8UPL - chains D7 and F8 of the 204 polymer chains in the assembly; structure by electron microscopy, 5.40 A resolution (low resolution: residue-level contacts below are approximate; hydrogen-bond / salt-bridge calls are withheld).

== Chain D7 (and F8) ==
Name: Flagellar motor switch protein FliN
Source organism: Salmonella enterica subsp. enterica serovar Typhimurium
Notes: chain F8 of this document is another copy of the same molecule, construct and numbering; everything in this record applies to it too
UniProt: P26419 (FLIN_SALTY); numbering as in UniProt (aligned over 1-137)
Amino-acid sequence (137 residues; each row starts with the number of its first residue):
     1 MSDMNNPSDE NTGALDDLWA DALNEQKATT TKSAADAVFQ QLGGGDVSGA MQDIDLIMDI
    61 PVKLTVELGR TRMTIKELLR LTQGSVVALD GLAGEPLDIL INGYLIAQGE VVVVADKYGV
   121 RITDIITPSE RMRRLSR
Unresolved in the structure: 1-54 (chain F8: 1-51, 137)

== Chain D7 / chain F8 interface ==
Pairs across the interface - 5 pairs, chain D7 then chain F8:
  Ile75(D7) - Ile60(F8)
  Leu78(D7) - Ile57(F8)
  Leu79(D7) - Gln52(F8)
  Leu79(D7) - Asp53(F8)
  Arg80(D7) - Gln52(F8)
Also at the interface, not in a pair above, chain D7 (5 interface residues in all): Thr82

== Summary ==
5 residues of chain D7 and 4 residues of chain F8 are in contact.
Chain D7 and chain F8 are both Flagellar motor switch protein FliN (Salmonella enterica subsp. enterica
serovar Typhimurium); the structure, Cryo-EM structure of a Clockwise locked form of the Salmonella enterica
Typhimurium flagellar C-ring, with C34 ..., was determined by electron microscopy, deposited together with
8UCS, 8UMD, 8UMX and 8UOX.
